Entry 7MLJ (X-ray diffraction, 3.75 A resolution); this record covers chains C and H of the 9 polymer chains in the assembly.

[Chain C]
Name: DNA-directed RNA polymerase subunit beta
Organism: Thermus thermophilus (strain HB8 / ATCC 27634 / DSM 579)
Notes: EC 2.7.7.6
Reference sequence: Q8RQE9 (RPOB_THET8); numbering as in UniProt (aligned over 1-1119)
Sequence (1119 residues; row label = number of the first residue in the row):
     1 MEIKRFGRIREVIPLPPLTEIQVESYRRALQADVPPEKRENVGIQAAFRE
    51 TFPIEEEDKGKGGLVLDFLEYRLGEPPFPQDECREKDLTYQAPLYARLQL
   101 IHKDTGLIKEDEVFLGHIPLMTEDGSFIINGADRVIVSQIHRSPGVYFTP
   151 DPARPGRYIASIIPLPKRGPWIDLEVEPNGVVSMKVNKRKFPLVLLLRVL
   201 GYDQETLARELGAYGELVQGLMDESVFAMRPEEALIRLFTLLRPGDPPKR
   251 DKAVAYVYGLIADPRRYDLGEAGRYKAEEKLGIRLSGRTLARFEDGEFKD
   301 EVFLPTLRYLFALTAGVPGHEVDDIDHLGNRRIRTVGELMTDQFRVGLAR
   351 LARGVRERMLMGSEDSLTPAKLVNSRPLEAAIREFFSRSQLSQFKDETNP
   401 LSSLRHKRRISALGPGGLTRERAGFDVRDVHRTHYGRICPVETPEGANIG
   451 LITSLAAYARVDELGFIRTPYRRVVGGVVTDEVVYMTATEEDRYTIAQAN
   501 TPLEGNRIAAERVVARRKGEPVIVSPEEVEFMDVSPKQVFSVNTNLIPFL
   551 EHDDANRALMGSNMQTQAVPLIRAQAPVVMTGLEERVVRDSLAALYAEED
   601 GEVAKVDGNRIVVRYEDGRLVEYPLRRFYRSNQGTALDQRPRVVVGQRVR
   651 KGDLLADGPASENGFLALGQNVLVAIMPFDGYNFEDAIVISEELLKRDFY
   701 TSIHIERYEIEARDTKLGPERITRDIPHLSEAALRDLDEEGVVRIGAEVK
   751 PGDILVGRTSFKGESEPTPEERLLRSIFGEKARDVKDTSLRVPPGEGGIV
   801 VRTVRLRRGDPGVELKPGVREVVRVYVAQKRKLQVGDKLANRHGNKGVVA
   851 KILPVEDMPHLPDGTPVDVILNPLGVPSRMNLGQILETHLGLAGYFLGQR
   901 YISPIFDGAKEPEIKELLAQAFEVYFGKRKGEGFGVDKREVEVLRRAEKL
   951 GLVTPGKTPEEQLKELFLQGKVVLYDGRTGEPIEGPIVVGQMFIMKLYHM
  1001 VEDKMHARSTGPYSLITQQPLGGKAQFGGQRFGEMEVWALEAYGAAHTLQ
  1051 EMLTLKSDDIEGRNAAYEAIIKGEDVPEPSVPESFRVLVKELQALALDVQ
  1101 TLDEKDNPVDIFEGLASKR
Not modelled in the structure: 57-63, 1119

[Chain H]
Molecule: 27-nt DNA strand
Sequence (27 nucleotides; numbered 1 to 27; the number before each row is that of its first residue):
     1 TATAATGGGAGCTGGCACGGATGCAGG
Not modelled in the structure: 24-27

[How chain C and chain H interact]
Pairs across the interface (16; chain C residue first):
  Arg-142(C) / DG15(H)  base contact
  Lys-167(C) / DT13(H)  salt bridge to the phosphate
  Pro-170(C) / DG14(H)  base contact
  Trp-171(C) / DG14(H)  base contact
  Arg-243(C) / DG9(H)  hydrogen bond to the base
  Arg-243(C) / DA10(H)  hydrogen bond to the base
  Pro-247(C) / DG7(H)  base contact
  Arg-266(C) / DG11(H)  hydrogen bond to the base
  Asp-326(C) / DG15(H)  hydrogen bond to the base
  Arg-331(C) / DG15(H)  hydrogen bond to the base
  Leu-418(C) / DG15(H)  base contact
  Glu-421(C) / DC16(H)  sugar contact
  Arg-422(C) / DG14(H)  hydrogen bond to the phosphate
  Arg-422(C) / DG15(H)  hydrogen bond to the phosphate
  Arg-422(C) / DC16(H)  sugar contact
  Val-427(C) / DG15(H)  base contact
Also at the interface, not in a pair above, chain C (18 interface residues in all): Gly-169, Gly-245, Tyr-256, Ile-325, Asp-426

[Summary]
Chain C and chain H form an interface of 18 and 8 residues respectively, with 7 hydrogen bonds and 1 salt
bridge. Polar contacts include Arg-243(C)/DG9(H), Arg-243(C)/DA10(H) and Arg-266(C)/DG11(H).
Here chain C is DNA-directed RNA polymerase subunit beta (Thermus thermophilus (strain HB8 / ATCC 27634 / DSM
579)) and chain H is a 27-nt DNA strand. Entry 7MLJ (Crystal structure of Thermus thermophilus reiterative
transcription complex with 4nt oligo-G RNA) was determined by X-ray diffraction (same publication as 7MLB,
7MLI and 7RDQ).
